6ZOO - chains A and D of the 17 polymer chains in the assembly; structure by electron microscopy, 2.74 A resolution.

== Chain A ==
Molecule: Photosystem I P700 chlorophyll a apoprotein A1
From: Pisum sativum
Notes: EC 1.97.1.12
UniProt: A0A0F6NFW5 (A0A0F6NFW5_PEA); residues 16-758 here = UniProt positions 16-758
Sequence (743 residues; row label = number of the first residue in the row):
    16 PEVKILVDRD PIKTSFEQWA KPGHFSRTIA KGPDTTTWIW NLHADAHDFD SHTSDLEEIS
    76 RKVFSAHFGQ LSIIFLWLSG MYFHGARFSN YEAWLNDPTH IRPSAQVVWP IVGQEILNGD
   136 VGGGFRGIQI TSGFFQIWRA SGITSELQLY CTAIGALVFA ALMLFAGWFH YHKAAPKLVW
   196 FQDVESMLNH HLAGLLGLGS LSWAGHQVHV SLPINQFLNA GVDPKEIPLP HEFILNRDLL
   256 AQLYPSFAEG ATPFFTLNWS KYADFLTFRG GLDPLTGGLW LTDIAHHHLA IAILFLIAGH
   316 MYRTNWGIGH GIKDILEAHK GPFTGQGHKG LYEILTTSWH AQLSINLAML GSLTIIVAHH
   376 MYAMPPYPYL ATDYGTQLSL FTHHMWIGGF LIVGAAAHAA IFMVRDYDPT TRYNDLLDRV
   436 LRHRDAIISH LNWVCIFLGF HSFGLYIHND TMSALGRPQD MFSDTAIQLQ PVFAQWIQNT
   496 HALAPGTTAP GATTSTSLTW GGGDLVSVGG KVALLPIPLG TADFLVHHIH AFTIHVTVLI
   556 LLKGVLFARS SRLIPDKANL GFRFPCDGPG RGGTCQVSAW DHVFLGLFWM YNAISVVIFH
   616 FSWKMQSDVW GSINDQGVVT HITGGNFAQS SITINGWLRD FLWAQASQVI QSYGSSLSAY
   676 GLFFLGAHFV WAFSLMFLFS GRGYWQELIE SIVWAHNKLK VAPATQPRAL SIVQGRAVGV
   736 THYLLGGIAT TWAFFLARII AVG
Modified residues: H115 ((2R)-2-azanyl-3-(4-ethanoylsulfanyl-1H-imidazol-5-yl)propanoic acid; SNK); H636 ((2R)-2-azanyl-3-(4-ethanoylsulfanyl-1H-imidazol-5-yl)propanoic acid; SNK)
Ion coordination: chlorophyll a Mg site 1 near Q121 (its only coordinating residue here); chlorophyll a Mg site 2 near Q129 (its only coordinating residue here); chlorophyll a Mg site 3 near T503 (its only coordinating residue here); 4Fe-4S cluster Fe: C581, C590 (shared with 2 residues of chain B)
Residues lining bound ligands:
  - beta-carotene (BCR), molecule 1: I88, L91, W92
  - beta-carotene (BCR), molecule 2: F90, Y97, T167, G170, A171, F174, L213, L216, S217
  - beta-carotene (BCR), molecule 3: W92, L93, G209, L213, G214, S217
  - beta-carotene (BCR), molecule 4: L216, F269, L304, I308, L311, H315
  - beta-carotene (BCR), molecule 5: F269, W274, I308, I312
  - beta-carotene (BCR), molecule 6: L346, L350, A356, S359, I360, A414, F417, M418
  - beta-carotene (BCR), molecule 7: A363, M364, S367, I407, A410, A411, V553, L556, L557, V560
  - beta-carotene (BCR), molecule 8: F678, G681, A682, F684, V685, L740, I743, A744, W747
  - chlorophyll a isomer (CL0): F458, Y461, I544, F547, T548, Y606, N607, S610, V611, F614, I649, W652, L653, L657, A661, I665, F679, H683, W686, Y738, T745, T746, F749
  - chlorophyll a (CLA), molecule 1: V18, K19, I20, W195, D198, S201, H205, T319, N320, W321
  - chlorophyll a (CLA), molecule 2: I20, V22, F79, F83, L177, M178, F180, A181, F184, H185, A189, W195
  - chlorophyll a (CLA), molecule 3: I27, K28, T29, S30, F31, Q33, W34, H39, K77, S80, G84, I88, L179, G182, W183, Y186, H187
  - chlorophyll a (CLA), molecule 4: W34, H39, F40, L57, H58, A61, H62, F64, K77, A81, G84, Q85, I88
  - chlorophyll a (CLA), molecule 5: P37, G38, W53, I54, L57, H58
  - chlorophyll a (CLA), molecule 6: T51, I54, W55, I704, I707, V708, H711, V716, P718, P722, R723, L725
  - chlorophyll a (CLA), molecule 7: W55, F684, V685, F688, F692, L725, Q729, A732, V733, T736, H737, L740
  - chlorophyll a (CLA), molecule 8: H58, A59, A61, H62, D63, H355, L358, L362, F405, L406, V408, G409, A412, H413, I416, R420, F577, R578, W595, V598, L602, T736, L740
  - chlorophyll a (CLA), molecule 9: H62, F64, V78, A81, H82, Q85, L86, I89, F90, L93, F174, W354, H355, Q357, L358, N361, L362, L365
  - chlorophyll a (CLA), molecule 10: H62, Q85, I88, I89, W92, L365, I402, F405, L406
  - chlorophyll a (CLA), molecule 11: L71, S75, H82, F196, Q197, V199, M202, L203, H206, L207, L210, I327, L331, Y347, L350, T351, S353, W354, Q357, I360, N361, M364, L365
  - chlorophyll a (CLA), molecule 12: F79, H82, F83, L86, F90, F174, W195, F196, D198, S201, M202, H205, H206, G209, L210
  - chlorophyll a (CLA), molecule 13: S87, I88, L91, Q121, V122, V123, W124, I126, V127, Q129, L132, I143, L179, A674, L677, F678
  - chlorophyll a (CLA), molecule 14: L91, W92, S94, G95, M96, F98, H99, R102, F103, Q121, V122, W124, L172
  - chlorophyll a (CLA), molecule 15: W92, M96, H99, A120, Q121, I143, Q144, I145, T146, S147, F149, A674, Y675, F678, W747, L751
  - chlorophyll a (CLA), molecule 16: W92, M96, T146, S147, F149, S394, L395, T397, H398, W401, I402, F405, F678, I743, T746, W747, L751
  - chlorophyll a (CLA), molecule 17: W92, L93, S147, G148, F149, I152, L211, L365, L368, T369, V372, M376, Y382, L395, H398, H399, I402, L406
  - chlorophyll a (CLA), molecule 18: A155, L211, G214, S215, W218, Q222, L294, I299, H302, H303, I306, F310, L368, I371, V372, H375, M376, P381, Y382
  - chlorophyll a (CLA), molecule 19: S156, G157, I158, Q163, C166, T167, I169, G170, F174, G214, S217, W218, G220, H221, H224, V225, P245, H246, I249
  - chlorophyll a (CLA), molecule 20: L162, Q163, C166, L244, H246, L250
  - chlorophyll a (CLA), molecule 21: L203, L207, L211, L309, F310, A313, M316, Y317, I327, I330, M364, L432, V435, L557, V560
  - chlorophyll a (CLA), molecule 22: N204, H205, A208, G209, L311, H315, T319, W321, I323
  - chlorophyll a (CLA), molecule 23: L216, S217, G220, V223, H224, I249, R252, F262, G265, A266, F269, Y277, F280, L281, L304
  - chlorophyll a (CLA), molecule 24: F269, W274, S275, Y277, A278, L281, T282, F283, H301, L304, A305, I308, L309, I312, G506
  - chlorophyll a (CLA), molecule 25: F269, F270, T271, L272, W274
  - chlorophyll a (CLA), molecule 26: T282, F283, G285, L294, D298, I299, H301, H302, A305, I306, L309, H375, M379, T511
  - chlorophyll a (CLA), molecule 27: F283, T503, A504, P505, G506
  - chlorophyll a (CLA), molecule 28: I312, A313, H315, M316, I323, G324, H325
  - chlorophyll a (CLA), molecule 29: M316, H325, D329, I330, A333, H334
  - chlorophyll a (CLA), molecule 30: I330, L331, H334, H343, L346, L350, N429, L431, L432, V435
  - chlorophyll a (CLA), molecule 31: H334, K335, G336, P337, F338
  - chlorophyll a (CLA), molecule 32: F338, T339, L431, R434, V435, R437, H438, I442, H445
  - chlorophyll a (CLA), molecule 33: M364, L368, I371, H374, H375, A378, M379, T511, S512, T514, W515
  - chlorophyll a (CLA), molecule 34: I370, I371, H374, M400, I407, I549, T552, V553, L556, M605, A608, I609, V612
  - chlorophyll a (CLA), molecule 35: H374, Y377, F396, F488, A489, I492, Q493, W515, I532, L534, H542, H545, I549, V612, H615, F616, K619, M620
  - chlorophyll a (CLA), molecule 36: A441, H445, W448
  - chlorophyll a (CLA), molecule 37: I442, L446, W448, V449, A546, I549, H550, V553, L557
  - chlorophyll a (CLA), molecule 38: S444, H445, N447, W448, I451
  - chlorophyll a (CLA), molecule 39: N447, C450, I451, G454, F455, F458, G459, I462, F547, V551, L554, I555, L600, F603, W604
  - chlorophyll a (CLA), molecule 40: W448, I451, F452, F455, H456
  - chlorophyll a (CLA), molecule 41: W448, F452, L453, Q485, P486, V487, F488, A489, L534, F539, H542, H543, A546, H550
  - chlorophyll a (CLA), molecule 42: F455, H456, G459, L460, I462, H463, T466, M467, R472, D475, F477, I482
  - chlorophyll a (CLA), molecule 43: F458, I462, D465, F547, F603, W604, Y606, N607, I649, L653, W686, Y738
  - chlorophyll a (CLA), molecule 44: T466, A469, L470
  - chlorophyll a (CLA), molecule 45: W491, I492, T495, H496, A499, T503, A504, T511, W515
  - chlorophyll a (CLA), molecule 46: L653, L657, W658
  - chlorophyll a (CLA), molecule 47: L677, L680, G681, H683, F684, W686, A687
  - chlorophyll a (CLA), molecule 48: F684, A687, F688, L690, M691, F694, S695, Y699, W700, L703
  - chlorophyll a (CLA), molecule 49: I707, A710, H711, L714, V716
  - chlorophyll a (CLA), molecule 50: W709, A710, K713, L714
  - lutein (LUT; (3r,3'r,6s)-4,5-didehydro-5,6-dihydro-beta,beta-carotene-3,3'-diol): W124, P125, I126
  - phylloquinone (PQN): W55, M691, F692, S695, G696, R697, W700, I704, A724, L725, G730
  - 4Fe-4S cluster (SF4): P580, C581, G583, P584, C590, I727, R731
What the authors report for this chain:
  - mutagenesis - R654D, R654D/D655R, D655R: decreased binding to Plastocyanin, chloroplastic
  - mutagenesis - R654D, R654D/D655R, D655R: decreased catalytic activity with Plastocyanin, chloroplastic

== Chain D ==
Molecule: PsaD
From: Pisum sativum
UniProt: E1C9K8 (E1C9K8_PEA); residues 74-211 here correspond to UniProt positions 1-138 (UniProt number = residue number - 73)
Sequence (143 residues; numbered 69 to 211; the number before each row is that of its first residue):
    69 GFTPPELDPN TPSPIFGGST GGLLRKAQVE EFYVITWESP KEQIFEMPTG GAAIMREGPN
   129 LLKLARKEQC LALGTRLRSK YKIKYQFYRV FPSGEVQYLH PKDGVYPEKV NPGRQGVGVN
   189 FRSIGKNVSP IEVKFTGKQP YDL
Differences from the reference sequence: insertion (69-73); conflict E106 (Asp33 in E1C9K8), S161 (Asn88 in E1C9K8), P180 (Ala107 in E1C9K8), V187 (Gln114 in E1C9K8)

== Interface between chain A and chain D ==
Residue-residue contacts (29; chain A residue first):
  P424(A) - I112(D)
  P424(A) - A120(D)  hydrophobic
  T425(A) - I112(D)
  T425(A) - Y149(D)
  Y428(A) - I112(D)  hydrophobic
  D433(A) - G119(D)
  D433(A) - A120(D)  hydrogen bond (side chain-backbone)
  R437(A) - G85(D)
  R437(A) - G86(D)  hydrogen bond (side chain-backbone)
  R437(A) - S87(D)  hydrogen bond (backbone-side chain)
  R437(A) - T88(D)  hydrogen bond (backbone-backbone)
  R437(A) - G119(D)
  H438(A) - T88(D)
  R439(A) - T117(D)  hydrogen bond (side chain-backbone)
  D440(A) - T88(D)  hydrogen bond
  R564(A) - E114(D)  salt bridge
  S565(A) - P116(D)
  R567(A) - T88(D)  hydrogen bond (side chain-backbone)
  R567(A) - G89(D)
  R567(A) - G90(D)  hydrogen bond (side chain-backbone)
  R567(A) - L92(D)
  R567(A) - R134(D)  hydrogen bond (backbone-side chain)
  L568(A) - R134(D)  hydrogen bond (backbone-side chain)
  L568(A) - E136(D)
  P570(A) - P116(D)
  P570(A) - E136(D)
  P570(A) - Q137(D)
  R586(A) - R134(D)
  R586(A) - E136(D)  salt bridge
Also at the interface, not in a pair above, chain A (20 interface residues in all): Y422, L436, A441, S566, I569, D571
Also at the interface, not in a pair above, chain D (20 interface residues in all): F84, G118, A140

== Overview ==
Chain A and chain D each contribute 20 residues to their interface; the contacts include 10 hydrogen bonds and
2 salt bridges. Polar pairs include R564(A)-E114(D), R586(A)-E136(D) and D433(A)-A120(D). From the paper:
R654D, R654D/D655R and D655R of chain A reduce binding to Plastocyanin, chloroplastic; R654D, R654D/D655R and
D655R of chain A reduce catalytic activity with Plastocyanin, chloroplastic.
Here chain A is Photosystem I P700 chlorophyll a apoprotein A1 and chain D is PsaD, both from Pisum sativum.
Entry 6ZOO (Photosystem I reduced Plastocyanin Complex) was determined by electron microscopy.
